3QOQ - chains A and B of the 6 polymer chains in the assembly; structure by X-ray diffraction, 3.10 A resolution.

[Chain A (and B)]
Molecule: Alginate and motility regulator Z
Source organism: Pseudomonas aeruginosa
Notes: chain B of this document is another copy of the same molecule, construct and numbering; everything in this record applies to it too
UniProt: Q9RPY7 (Q9RPY7_PSEAE); residues 1-66 here = UniProt positions 1-66
Amino-acid sequence (69 residues; row label = number of the first residue in the row; numbers below 1 keep their minus sign (Gly-2 is residue -2)):
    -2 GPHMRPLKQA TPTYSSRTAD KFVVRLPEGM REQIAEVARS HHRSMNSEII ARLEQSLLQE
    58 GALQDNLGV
Unresolved in the structure: -2 to 9, 60-66 (chain B: -2 to 15, 60-66)
Sequence notes: expression tag (-2 to 0)
Modified residues: Mse1 (selenomethionine); Mse27 (selenomethionine; parent Met); Mse42 (selenomethionine; parent Met)
From the paper describing this entry:
  - self-association interface (contacts with another copy of this molecule); pairs are residue here / residue on that copy: Tyr11-Glu25 (hydrogen bond), Arg22-Asn43 (backbone contact), His38-Arg40 (hydrogen bond), His39-Glu51 (salt bridge)
  - binding site for the 18-nt DNA strand: Lys18, Val20, Arg22
  - binding site for the 18-nt DNA strand: Ser13, Lys18, Val20, Arg22, Arg28, Ser41, Mse42, Asn43, Ser44
  - specificity-determining residues: Val20
  - mutagenesis - K18A (274-fold), V20A (10-fold), R22A (44-fold): decreased binding to the 18-nt DNA strand (citing earlier work)
  - mutagenesis - K18A, V20A: abolished signaling (citing earlier work)
  - mutagenesis - R14A: unchanged binding to the 18-nt DNA strand (citing earlier work)
  - mutagenesis - R14A (5 fold): decreased binding to algD (citing earlier work)
  - mutagenesis - R14A: decreased signaling in response to algD (citing earlier work)
  - conformationally variable residues (order/disorder transition): Thr10 to Asp17
  - mutagenesis - V20A: abolished growth in response to amrZ (citing earlier work)
  - mutagenesis - R14A: unchanged binding to amrZ1 (citing earlier work)

[How chain A and chain B interact]
Residue-residue contacts (70; chain A residue first):
  Tyr11(A) - Leu23(B)  hydrogen bond (side chain-backbone)
  Tyr11(A) - Pro24(B)  hydrogen bond (side chain-backbone)
  Tyr11(A) - Glu25(B)  hydrogen bond (side chain-backbone)
  Ser13(A) - Arg22(B)  hydrogen bond (backbone-side chain)
  Ala16(A) - Leu23(B)
  Asp17(A) - Val21(B)
  Asp17(A) - Arg22(B)
  Asp17(A) - Leu23(B)  hydrogen bond (backbone-backbone)
  Asp17(A) - Arg28(B)
  Lys18(A) - Val21(B)
  Lys18(A) - Arg22(B)
  Lys18(A) - Arg28(B)  hydrogen bond (backbone-side chain)
  Phe19(A) - Phe19(B)
  Phe19(A) - Val20(B)
  Phe19(A) - Val21(B)  hydrogen bond (backbone-backbone)
  Phe19(A) - Leu23(B)  hydrophobic
  Phe19(A) - Arg28(B)
  Phe19(A) - Mse42(B)  hydrophobic
  Phe19(A) - Asn43(B)
  Phe19(A) - Ile46(B)  hydrophobic
  Val20(A) - Phe19(B)
  Val20(A) - Val20(B)  hydrophobic
  Val20(A) - Asn43(B)
  Val21(A) - Lys18(B)
  Val21(A) - Phe19(B)  hydrogen bond (backbone-backbone)
  Val21(A) - Val21(B)  hydrophobic
  Val21(A) - Asn43(B)
  Val21(A) - Ile46(B)  hydrophobic
  Arg22(A) - Asp17(B)
  Arg22(A) - Lys18(B)
  Arg22(A) - Asn43(B)  hydrogen bond (backbone-side chain)
  Arg22(A) - Ile47(B)
  Leu23(A) - Ala16(B)
  Leu23(A) - Asp17(B)  hydrogen bond (backbone-backbone)
  Leu23(A) - Phe19(B)  hydrophobic
  Pro24(A) - Ile47(B)
  Mse27(A) - Ile47(B)
  Mse27(A) - Leu50(B)  hydrophobic
  Mse27(A) - Glu51(B)
  Mse27(A) - Leu54(B)  hydrophobic
  Arg28(A) - Asp17(B)
  Arg28(A) - Lys18(B)
  Arg28(A) - Phe19(B)
  Gln30(A) - Leu54(B)
  Ile31(A) - Leu50(B)  hydrophobic
  Ile31(A) - Leu54(B)  hydrophobic
  Val34(A) - Leu54(B)  hydrophobic
  His38(A) - Glu57(B)  salt bridge
  Mse42(A) - Phe19(B)  hydrophobic
  Asn43(A) - Phe19(B)
  Asn43(A) - Val21(B)
  Asn43(A) - Arg22(B)  hydrogen bond (side chain-backbone)
  Ile46(A) - Leu50(B)  hydrophobic
  Ile47(A) - Val21(B)  hydrophobic
  Ile47(A) - Arg22(B)
  Ile47(A) - Leu23(B)  hydrophobic
  Ile47(A) - Pro24(B)
  Ile47(A) - Mse27(B)
  Arg49(A) - Ser53(B)
  Arg49(A) - Leu54(B)
  Arg49(A) - Glu57(B)  salt bridge
  Leu50(A) - Leu50(B)  hydrophobic
  Glu51(A) - Mse27(B)
  Ser53(A) - Arg49(B)  hydrogen bond
  Ser53(A) - Gln52(B)  hydrogen bond
  Leu54(A) - Gln30(B)
  Leu54(A) - Arg49(B)
  Gln56(A) - Gln56(B)
  Glu57(A) - His38(B)
  Glu57(A) - Arg49(B)  salt bridge
Also at the interface, not in a pair above, chain A (30 interface residues in all): Arg14, Gln52
Also at the interface, not in a pair above, chain B (28 interface residues in all): Ile31, Val34
The authors on this interface:
  - specific contacts: Tyr11(A)-Glu25(B) (hydrogen bond), Asn43(A)-Arg22(B) (hydrogen bond)

[Summary]
30 residues of chain A face 28 of chain B across their interface, with 13 hydrogen bonds and 3 salt bridges.
Among the polar pairs are His38(A)-Glu57(B), Arg49(A)-Glu57(B) and Tyr11(A)-Leu23(B). The authors report
hydrogen bonds between Tyr11(A) and Glu25(B) and Asn43(A) and Arg22(B). The paper reports a binding site for
the 18-nt DNA strand at Lys18(A), Val20(A) and Arg22(A) among others; K18A, V20A and R22A of chain A reduce
binding to the 18-nt DNA strand.
Chain A and chain B are both Alginate and motility regulator Z (Pseudomonas aeruginosa); the structure,
Crystal Structure of the Transcription Factor AmrZ in Complex with the 18 Base Pair amrZ1 Binding ..., was
determined by X-ray diffraction.
